PDB entry 4E6T | X-ray diffraction, 1.80 A resolution | chains A and B of the 3 polymer chains in the assembly

Chain A (and B):
Protein: Acyl-[acyl-carrier-protein]--UDP-N-acetylglucosamine O-acyltransferase
Source organism: Acinetobacter baumannii
Notes: EC 2.3.1.129; chain B of this document is another copy of the same molecule, construct and numbering; everything in this record applies to it too
UniProtKB: F0QHB3 (F0QHB3_ACIBD); residue numbers follow UniProt; this construct covers 2-262
Chain sequence (294 residues; numbered -31 to 262; the number before each row is that of its first residue; numbers below 1 keep their minus sign (Met-31 is residue -31)):
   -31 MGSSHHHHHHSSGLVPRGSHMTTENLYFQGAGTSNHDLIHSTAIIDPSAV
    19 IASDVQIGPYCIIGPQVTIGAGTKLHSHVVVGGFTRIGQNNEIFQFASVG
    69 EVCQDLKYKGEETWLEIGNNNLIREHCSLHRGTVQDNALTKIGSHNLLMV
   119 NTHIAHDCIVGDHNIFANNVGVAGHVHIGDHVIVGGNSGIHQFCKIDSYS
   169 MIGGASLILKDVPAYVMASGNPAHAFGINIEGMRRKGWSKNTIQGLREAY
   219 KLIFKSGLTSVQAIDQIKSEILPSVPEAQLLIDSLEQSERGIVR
Unresolved in the structure: -31 to -7, 0-4 (chain B: -31 to -10, 1-3)
Differences from the reference sequence: expression tag (-31 to 1)

Interface between chain A and chain B:
Pairs across the interface (52; chain A residue first):
  Thr10(A) - Tyr28(B)  hydrogen bond (backbone-side chain)
  Ile12(A) - His8(B)
  Ile12(A) - Pro27(B)  hydrophobic
  Ile12(A) - Tyr28(B)
  Pro15(A) - Gln-3(B)
  Pro15(A) - Ala-1(B)
  Tyr28(A) - Tyr28(B)
  Tyr28(A) - His46(B)  hydrogen bond (backbone-side chain)
  Cys29(A) - Tyr28(B)
  Ile30(A) - Pro27(B)  hydrophobic
  Ile30(A) - Tyr28(B)  hydrophobic
  Ile30(A) - Ser45(B)
  Ile30(A) - His46(B)
  His46(A) - His46(B)
  His46(A) - Phe64(B)
  Val48(A) - Ser45(B)
  Val48(A) - His46(B)
  Val48(A) - Gln63(B)
  Val48(A) - Phe64(B)  hydrophobic
  Phe64(A) - Phe64(B)
  Phe64(A) - His94(B)  hydrogen bond (backbone-side chain)
  Ala65(A) - Phe64(B)
  Ser66(A) - Gln63(B)  hydrogen bond
  Ser66(A) - Glu93(B)  hydrogen bond
  Glu69(A) - Phe62(B)
  Glu69(A) - Gln63(B)  hydrogen bond
  Glu69(A) - Arg92(B)
  Glu69(A) - Glu93(B)
  Val70(A) - Phe62(B)  hydrophobic
  Val70(A) - Arg92(B)  hydrogen bond (backbone-side chain)
  Cys71(A) - Arg92(B)  hydrogen bond (backbone-side chain)
  Gln72(A) - Arg92(B)
  Gln72(A) - Leu115(B)
  Gln72(A) - Met117(B)
  Gln72(A) - Val118(B)  hydrogen bond (side chain-backbone)
  Gln72(A) - Asn136(B)  hydrogen bond
  Leu74(A) - Leu115(B)  hydrophobic
  His94(A) - His94(B)
  Cys95(A) - His94(B)
  Ser96(A) - Val118(B)
  His98(A) - Arg92(B)  hydrogen bond
  His98(A) - Glu93(B)  salt bridge
  His98(A) - Val118(B)
  Asn119(A) - Asn119(B)
  Asn119(A) - Asn137(B)  hydrogen bond
  His121(A) - Asn136(B)  hydrogen bond
  Asn137(A) - Asn137(B)
  Asn137(A) - Asn155(B)  hydrogen bond (backbone-side chain)
  Asn155(A) - Asn155(B)  hydrogen bond (backbone-side chain)
  Ser156(A) - Asn155(B)
  Leu175(A) - Gly172(B)
  Asn189(A) - Ala173(B)  hydrogen bond (side chain-backbone)
Interface residues without a listed pair, chain A (28 interface residues in all): Ala11
Interface residues without a listed pair, chain B (26 interface residues in all): His44, Leu90, Ile133, Asn189

Summary:
The interface between chain A and chain B involves 28 residues on one side and 26 on the other, with 16
hydrogen bonds and 1 salt bridge. Polar pairs include His98(A)-Glu93(B), Thr10(A)-Tyr28(B) and
Tyr28(A)-His46(B).
Chain A and chain B are both Acyl-[acyl-carrier-protein]--UDP-N-acetylglucosamine O-acyltransferase
(Acinetobacter baumannii); the structure, Structure of LpxA from Acinetobacter baumannii at 1.8A resolution
(P212121 form), was determined by X-ray diffraction, deposited together with 4E6U.
